Entry 7KAL (electron microscopy, 4.00 A resolution); this record covers chains C and D of the 7 polymer chains in the assembly.

== Chain C ==
Protein: Protein transport channel Sec61 complex, gamma subunit (Sss1)
From: Thermomyces lanuginosus
Chain sequence (70 residues; numbered 1 to 70; the number before each row is that of its first residue):
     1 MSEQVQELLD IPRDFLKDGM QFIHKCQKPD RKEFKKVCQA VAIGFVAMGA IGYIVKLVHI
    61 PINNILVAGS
Not modelled in the structure: 1-11, 69-70

== Chain D ==
Protein: Protein transport protein Sec63
From: Thermomyces lanuginosus
Chain sequence (719 residues; numbered -14 to 704 plus 2 insertion-coded residues; 2 numbers in that range are skipped by the numbering (no residue carries them; nothing is unmodelled there); the number before each row is that of its first residue; a row labelled like 184A-184B holds insertion residues (184A, then the next letters in order); numbers below 1 keep their minus sign (Gly-14 is residue -14)):
   -14 GGSGGSGGSG GSGGSMSSRE YNYDENGQFF PFFVLTLTGL VTLPLTYSLL KPPKKVESTA
    46 PRIKSDFKPQ HDDIIQNQKR KRLRKERRVK RAIAVVVGWA IIGYMVYLII VTRRTA
   104 PKIWDPYEIL GISRSADERA IARRYKRLSL LYHPDKVRPD PSKNETMEML NQRFVELTKA
   164 YKALTDEEIR NNYLQYGHPD G
184A-184B KQ
   185 SYSIGIALPK LIIEEGSGKY VLMLYASLLG ILLPYIVGRW WYGSQRYTRE KVLAASAGNM
   245 FREYEGTMIG GPIVNALSTG EEYKEMLSGP KAEEGLAKVE KKVLALDEKI LSAKDREVLR
   305 KIDNPVRRKA LALLWAYLNR IDLEDPVLNE EKYEAGSIAL SLTESFTAIA LAFGNLIPII
   365 GAYRISQCIV QAISPGSSPL LQLPYFTPKV VESVEGADVK THLSVQKYLD MPEERRRSLT
   425 VGPGLLTEDQ YNSAIAVAKQ LPLFAISKAF FKVAGERVVT PSSLVQLVIK GRIIPPGSTG
   485 VPDVTEKDLE DIDPDEADVN AIIGRKGATK PSGKSGDEND GDRVQPPLAH APYLPRDHPP
   545 RWHIFLADAK QGKIAVPPFT FTTFDKPIFD EQGKPTFNMQ TLRMQFQAPP QVGNFSFVLH
   605 MISDSYMGFD VKQEITLQVE DPSKAAVLQE EDDISEPDED SIAGQMQALK TGVPPKKKKV
   665 VESDDDESDT EGDEEDTSET DTETDTDEEG SGTGENLYFQ
Not modelled in the structure: -14 to 5, 36-44, 104-183, 184A-184B, 482-526, 571-579, 626-704

== Chain C / chain D interface ==
Contacting residue pairs (9; chain C residue first):
  Tyr53(C) with Phe18(D)
  Leu57(C) with Phe18(D), hydrophobic
  His59(C) with Tyr209(D), hydrogen bond
  Pro61(C) with Tyr8(D)
  Asn64(C) with Tyr8(D), hydrogen bond; Ile197(D)
  Ile65(C) with Ile196(D); Val205(D), hydrophobic
  Leu66(C) with Leu206(D), hydrophobic
Other interface residues (no listed pair), chain C (9 interface residues in all): Ile60, Ile62
Other interface residues (no listed pair), chain D (9 interface residues in all): Leu192, Gly202

== In short ==
The chain C/chain D interface involves 9 residues from each chain; the contacts include 2 hydrogen bonds.
Polar pairs include His59(C)-Tyr209(D) and Asn64(C)-Tyr8(D).
Chain C is Protein transport channel Sec61 complex, gamma subunit (Sss1) and chain D is Protein transport
protein Sec63, both from Thermomyces lanuginosus; the structure, Cryo-EM structure of the Sec complex from T.
lanuginosus, wild-type, class with Sec62, plug-open conformation, was determined by electron microscopy
together with 7KAH, 7KAI, 7KAJ, 7KAK, 7KAM, 7KAN and 8 further entries from the same study.
